Entry 6HW9 (X-ray diffraction, 2.80 A resolution); this record covers chains B and C of the 28 polymer chains in the assembly.

Chain B:
Protein: Proteasome subunit alpha type-3
Organism: Saccharomyces cerevisiae (strain ATCC 204508 / S288c)
Notes: EC 3.4.25.1
Reference sequence: P23638 (PSA3_YEAST); residues 0-257 here correspond to UniProt positions 1-258 (UniProt number = residue number + 1)
Sequence (258 residues; each row starts with the number of its first residue; numbering starts at 0):
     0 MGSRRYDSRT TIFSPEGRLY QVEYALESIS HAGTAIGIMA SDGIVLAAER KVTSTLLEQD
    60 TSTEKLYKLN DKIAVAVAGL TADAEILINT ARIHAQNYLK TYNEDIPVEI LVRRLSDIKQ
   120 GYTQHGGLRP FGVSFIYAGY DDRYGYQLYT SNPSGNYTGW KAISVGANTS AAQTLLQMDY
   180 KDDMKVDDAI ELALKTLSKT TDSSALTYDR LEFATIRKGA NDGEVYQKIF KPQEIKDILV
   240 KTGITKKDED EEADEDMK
Unresolved in the structure: 0, 245-257
UniProt features mapped onto this chain:
  - cross-link (Glycyl lysine isopeptide (Lys-Gly)): Lys99 (interchain with G-Cter in ubiquitin), Lys198 (interchain with G-Cter in ubiquitin), Lys230 (interchain with G-Cter in ubiquitin)

Chain C:
Protein: Proteasome subunit alpha type-4
Organism: Saccharomyces cerevisiae (strain ATCC 204508 / S288c)
Notes: EC 3.4.25.1
Reference sequence: P40303 (PSA4_YEAST); residues -1 to 252 here correspond to UniProt positions 1-254 (UniProt number = residue number + 2)
Sequence (254 residues; each row starts with the number of its first residue; numbers below 1 keep their minus sign (Met-1 is residue -1)):
    -1 MSGYDRALSI FSPDGHIFQV EYALEAVKRG TCAVGVKGKN CVVLGCERRS TLKLQDTRIT
    59 PSKVSKIDSH VVLSFSGLNA DSRILIEKAR VEAQSHRLTL EDPVTVEYLT RYVAGVQQRY
   119 TQSGGVRPFG VSTLIAGFDP RDDEPKLYQT EPSGIYSSWS AQTIGRNSKT VREFLEKNYD
   179 RKEPPATVEE CVKLTVRSLL EVVQTGAKNI EITVVKPDSD IVALSSEEIN QYVTQIEQEK
   239 QEQQEQDKKK KSNH
Unresolved in the structure: -1 to 0, 241-252
UniProt features mapped onto this chain:
  - modified residue: Thr58 (Phosphothreonine)

How chain B and chain C interact:
Pairs across the interface (74):
  Arg3(B) - Arg4(C)
  Asp6(B) - Tyr2(C)  hydrogen bond
  Asp6(B) - Arg4(C)  salt bridge
  Arg8(B) - Arg4(C)
  Thr10(B) - Leu6(C)
  Thr10(B) - Arg125(C)
  Ile11(B) - Leu6(C)  hydrophobic
  Ile11(B) - Gln17(C)
  Phe12(B) - Gln17(C)  hydrogen bond (backbone-side chain)
  Phe12(B) - Tyr20(C)  hydrophobic
  Phe12(B) - Ala21(C)  hydrophobic
  Phe12(B) - Leu76(C)  hydrophobic
  Phe12(B) - Arg125(C)
  Phe12(B) - Pro126(C)
  Phe12(B) - Gly128(C)
  Ser13(B) - Tyr20(C)
  Pro14(B) - Tyr20(C)  hydrophobic
  Pro14(B) - Glu23(C)
  Glu15(B) - Glu23(C)
  Glu15(B) - Arg27(C)  hydrogen bond (backbone-side chain)
  Gly16(B) - Tyr20(C)
  Gly16(B) - Glu23(C)
  Gly16(B) - Ala24(C)
  Gly16(B) - Arg27(C)  hydrogen bond (backbone-side chain)
  Arg17(B) - Arg27(C)
  Leu18(B) - Arg125(C)
  Met38(B) - Asp54(C)
  Met38(B) - Arg56(C)
  Arg112(B) - Arg81(C)
  Ser115(B) - Arg81(C)  hydrogen bond (backbone-side chain)
  Asp116(B) - Arg81(C)  salt bridge
  Asp116(B) - Ile82(C)
  Gln119(B) - Ala78(C)
  Gln119(B) - Asp79(C)
  Gln119(B) - Ile82(C)
  Thr122(B) - Arg125(C)  hydrogen bond (backbone-side chain)
  Gln123(B) - Tyr118(C)
  Gln123(B) - Gly123(C)
  Gln123(B) - Val124(C)
  Gln123(B) - Arg125(C)  hydrogen bond (backbone-backbone)
  Gln123(B) - Phe127(C)
  His124(B) - Gly123(C)
  His124(B) - Val124(C)
  Gly125(B) - Tyr2(C)
  Gly125(B) - Gly123(C)
  Gly126(B) - Tyr2(C)
  Tyr143(B) - Arg56(C)  hydrogen bond (backbone-side chain)
  Tyr143(B) - Ile57(C)  hydrophobic
  Tyr145(B) - Arg56(C)  hydrogen bond (backbone-side chain)
  Gln146(B) - Ile57(C)
  Leu147(B) - Ile57(C)
  Tyr148(B) - Ile57(C)
  Ser153(B) - Ala78(C)
  Gly154(B) - Ala78(C)
  Gly154(B) - Arg81(C)  hydrogen bond (backbone-side chain)
  Asn155(B) - Asn77(C)
  Asn155(B) - Ala78(C)
  Tyr156(B) - Pro59(C)  hydrophobic
  Tyr156(B) - Arg81(C)
  Gly158(B) - Gln53(C)
  Gly158(B) - Asp54(C)  hydrogen bond (backbone-backbone)
  Gly158(B) - Ile57(C)
  Gly158(B) - Thr58(C)  hydrogen bond (backbone-side chain)
  Trp159(B) - Lys51(C)
  Trp159(B) - Leu52(C)
  Trp159(B) - Gln53(C)
  Trp159(B) - Asp54(C)
  Lys160(B) - Leu52(C)  hydrogen bond (backbone-backbone)
  Lys160(B) - Gln53(C)
  Lys160(B) - Asp54(C)
  Ala161(B) - Leu52(C)
  Leu175(B) - Leu52(C)
  Gln176(B) - Lys51(C)
  Gln176(B) - Leu52(C)
Other interface residues (no listed pair), chain B (40 interface residues in all): Thr157, Gln172, Tyr179
Other interface residues (no listed pair), chain C (31 interface residues in all): Leu50

Summary:
40 residues of chain B and 31 residues of chain C are in contact; the contacts include 13 hydrogen bonds and 2
salt bridges. Polar contacts include Asp6(B)-Arg4(C), Asp116(B)-Arg81(C) and Asp6(B)-Tyr2(C).
Here chain B is Proteasome subunit alpha type-3 and chain C is Proteasome subunit alpha type-4, both from
Saccharomyces cerevisiae (strain ATCC 204508 / S288c). Entry 6HW9 (Yeast 20S proteasome in complex with 41b)
was determined by X-ray diffraction (same publication as 6HTB, 6HTC, 6HTD, 6HTP, 6HTR, 6HUB and 30 further
entries).
